8FN0 - chains C and D of the 6 polymer chains in the assembly; structure by electron microscopy, 2.89 A resolution.

[Chain C]
Name: Guanine nucleotide-binding protein G(I)/G(S)/G(T) subunit beta-1
Organism: Homo sapiens
UniProtKB: P62873 (GBB1_HUMAN); residue numbers follow UniProt; this construct covers 2-340
Sequence (358 residues; row label = number of the first residue in the row; numbers below 1 keep their minus sign (Met-17 is residue -17)):
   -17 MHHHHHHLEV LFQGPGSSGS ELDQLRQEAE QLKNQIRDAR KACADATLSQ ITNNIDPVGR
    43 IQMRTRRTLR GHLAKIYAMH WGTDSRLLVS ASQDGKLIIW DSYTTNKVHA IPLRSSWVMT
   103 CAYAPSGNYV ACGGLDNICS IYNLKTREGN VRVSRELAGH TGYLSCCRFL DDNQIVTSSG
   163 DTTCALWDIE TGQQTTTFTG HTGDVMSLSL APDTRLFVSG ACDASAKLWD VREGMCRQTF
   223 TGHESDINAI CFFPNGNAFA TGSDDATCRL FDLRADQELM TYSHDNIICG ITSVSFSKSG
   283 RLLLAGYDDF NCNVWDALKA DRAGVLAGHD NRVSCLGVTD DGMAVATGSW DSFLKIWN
Disordered / not traced: -17 to 2
Differences from the reference sequence: expression tag (-17 to 1)
Swiss-Prot annotation at these positions:
  - modified residue: Ser2 (N-acetylserine), His266 (Phosphohistidine)
  - natural variant: Leu30 (L30F: In MRD42; uncertain significance), Arg52 (R52G: In MRD42), Gly64 (G64V: In MRD42), Asp76 (D76E: In MRD42; D76G: In MRD42), Gly77 (G77S: In MRD42), Lys78 (K78R: In MRD42), Ile80 (I80N: In MRD42; I80T: In MRD42), His91 (H91R: In MRD42; uncertain significance), Ala92 (A92T: In MRD42), Pro94 (P94S: In MRD42), Leu95 (L95P: In MRD42), Arg96 (R96L: In MRD42), 5 further natural variant entries in UniProt

[Chain D]
Name: Guanine nucleotide-binding protein G(I)/G(S)/G(O) subunit gamma-2
Organism: Homo sapiens
UniProtKB: P59768 (GBG2_HUMAN); numbering as in UniProt (aligned over 1-71)
Sequence (71 residues; each row starts with the number of its first residue):
     1 MASNNTASIA QARKLVEQLK MEANIDRIKV SKAAADLMAY CEAHAKEDPL LTPVPASENP
    61 FREKKFFCAI L
Disordered / not traced: 1-10, 62-71
Swiss-Prot annotation at these positions:
  - modified residue: Ala2 (N-acetylalanine), Cys68 (Cysteine methyl ester)
  - lipidation: Cys68 (S-geranylgeranyl cysteine)

[How chain C and chain D interact]
Residue-residue contacts - 75 pairs, chain C then chain D:
  Glu3(C) - Arg13(D)  salt bridge
  Leu7(C) - Ala12(D)  hydrophobic
  Leu7(C) - Arg13(D)
  Leu7(C) - Val16(D)
  Glu10(C) - Val16(D)
  Ala11(C) - Leu19(D)
  Leu14(C) - Val16(D)
  Leu14(C) - Leu19(D)  hydrophobic
  Leu14(C) - Lys20(D)
  Ile18(C) - Leu19(D)
  Ile18(C) - Ala23(D)  hydrophobic
  Ile18(C) - Arg27(D)
  Ala21(C) - Arg27(D)
  Ala24(C) - Lys29(D)  hydrogen bond (backbone-side chain)
  Cys25(C) - Arg27(D)
  Cys25(C) - Ile28(D)
  Cys25(C) - Lys29(D)
  Cys25(C) - Val30(D)  hydrogen bond (backbone-backbone)
  Ala26(C) - Val30(D)  hydrophobic
  Asp27(C) - Lys29(D)  salt bridge
  Ala28(C) - Val30(D)
  Leu30(C) - Ala34(D)  hydrophobic
  Ile33(C) - Ser31(D)
  Ile33(C) - Ala34(D)  hydrophobic
  Ile33(C) - Met38(D)  hydrophobic
  Thr34(C) - Met38(D)
  Ile37(C) - Met38(D)  hydrophobic
  Val40(C) - Leu51(D)  hydrophobic
  Met45(C) - Leu50(D)  hydrophobic
  Arg48(C) - Phe61(D)
  Arg49(C) - Phe61(D)  hydrogen bond (side chain-backbone)
  Ser84(C) - Phe61(D)
  Tyr85(C) - Pro60(D)
  Tyr85(C) - Phe61(D)  hydrophobic
  Cys218(C) - Gln18(D)  hydrogen bond (backbone-side chain)
  Arg219(C) - Glu22(D)
  Arg219(C) - Ile25(D)
  Gln220(C) - Ile25(D)
  Thr221(C) - Glu22(D)  hydrogen bond
  Phe235(C) - Leu37(D)  hydrophobic
  Phe235(C) - Tyr40(D)  hydrophobic
  Phe235(C) - Cys41(D)  hydrophobic
  Pro236(C) - Tyr40(D)
  Asn237(C) - Tyr40(D)
  Asp254(C) - Ala33(D)
  Arg256(C) - Arg27(D)
  Arg256(C) - Ile28(D)  hydrogen bond (backbone-backbone)
  Arg256(C) - Asp36(D)  salt bridge
  Ala257(C) - Ile28(D)
  Asp258(C) - Arg27(D)  salt bridge
  Gln259(C) - Val30(D)
  Leu261(C) - Val30(D)  hydrophobic
  Leu261(C) - Leu37(D)  hydrophobic
  Ser279(C) - Asp48(D)  hydrogen bond
  Lys280(C) - Tyr40(D)
  Lys280(C) - Glu47(D)
  Lys280(C) - Asp48(D)
  Ser281(C) - Tyr40(D)
  Ser281(C) - Cys41(D)
  Ser281(C) - His44(D)
  Ser281(C) - Asp48(D)  hydrogen bond
  Gly282(C) - Cys41(D)
  Arg283(C) - Cys41(D)
  Arg283(C) - Glu42(D)  salt bridge
  Arg283(C) - Leu51(D)
  Leu300(C) - Cys41(D)  hydrophobic
  Asp323(C) - Pro49(D)
  Gly324(C) - Pro49(D)
  Gly324(C) - Leu50(D)
  Met325(C) - Pro49(D)  hydrophobic
  Met325(C) - Leu50(D)
  Met325(C) - Pro60(D)
  Ala326(C) - Phe61(D)  hydrophobic
  Val327(C) - Leu50(D)  hydrophobic
  Asn340(C) - Asn59(D)  hydrogen bond
Other interface residues (no listed pair), chain C (59 interface residues in all): Leu4, Lys15, Gln17, Arg22, Thr29, Ile43, Trp63, Ala240, Leu252, Leu284, Val320, Ile338
Other interface residues (no listed pair), chain D (36 interface residues in all): Gln11, Leu15, Asp26, Ala45, Val54

[In short]
The interface between chain C and chain D involves 59 residues on one side and 36 on the other, with 9
hydrogen bonds and 5 salt bridges. Among the polar pairs are Glu3(C)-Arg13(D), Asp27(C)-Lys29(D) and
Arg256(C)-Asp36(D).
Chain C is Guanine nucleotide-binding protein G(I)/G(S)/G(T) subunit beta-1 and chain D is Guanine
nucleotide-binding protein G(I)/G(S)/G(O) subunit gamma-2, both from Homo sapiens; the structure, CryoEM
structure of Go-coupled NTSR1 with a biased allosteric modulator, was determined by electron microscopy (same
publication as 8FMZ and 8FN1).
